Entry 9E1L (electron microscopy, 3.15 A resolution); this record covers chains J and W of the 11 polymer chains in the assembly.

Chain J:
Molecule: 152-nt DNA strand
From: Homo sapiens
Sequence (152 nucleotides; row label = number of the first residue in the row; numbers below 1 keep their minus sign (DC-75 is residue -75)):
   -75 CCCTGGAGAATCCCGGTGCCGAGGCCGCTCAATTGGTCGTAGACAGCTCT
   -25 AGCACCGCTTAAACGCACGTACGCGCTGTCCCCCGCGTTTTAACCGCCAA
    25 GGGGATTACTCCCTAGTCTCCAGGCACGTGTCAGATATATACATCCTGTG
    75 CA
Disordered / not traced: -75

Chain W:
Name: SWI/SNF-related matrix-associated actin-dependent regulator of chromatin subfamily A member 5
From: Homo sapiens
Reference sequence: O60264 (SMCA5_HUMAN); numbering as in UniProt (aligned over 1-1052)
Amino-acid sequence (1052 residues; each row starts with the number of its first residue):
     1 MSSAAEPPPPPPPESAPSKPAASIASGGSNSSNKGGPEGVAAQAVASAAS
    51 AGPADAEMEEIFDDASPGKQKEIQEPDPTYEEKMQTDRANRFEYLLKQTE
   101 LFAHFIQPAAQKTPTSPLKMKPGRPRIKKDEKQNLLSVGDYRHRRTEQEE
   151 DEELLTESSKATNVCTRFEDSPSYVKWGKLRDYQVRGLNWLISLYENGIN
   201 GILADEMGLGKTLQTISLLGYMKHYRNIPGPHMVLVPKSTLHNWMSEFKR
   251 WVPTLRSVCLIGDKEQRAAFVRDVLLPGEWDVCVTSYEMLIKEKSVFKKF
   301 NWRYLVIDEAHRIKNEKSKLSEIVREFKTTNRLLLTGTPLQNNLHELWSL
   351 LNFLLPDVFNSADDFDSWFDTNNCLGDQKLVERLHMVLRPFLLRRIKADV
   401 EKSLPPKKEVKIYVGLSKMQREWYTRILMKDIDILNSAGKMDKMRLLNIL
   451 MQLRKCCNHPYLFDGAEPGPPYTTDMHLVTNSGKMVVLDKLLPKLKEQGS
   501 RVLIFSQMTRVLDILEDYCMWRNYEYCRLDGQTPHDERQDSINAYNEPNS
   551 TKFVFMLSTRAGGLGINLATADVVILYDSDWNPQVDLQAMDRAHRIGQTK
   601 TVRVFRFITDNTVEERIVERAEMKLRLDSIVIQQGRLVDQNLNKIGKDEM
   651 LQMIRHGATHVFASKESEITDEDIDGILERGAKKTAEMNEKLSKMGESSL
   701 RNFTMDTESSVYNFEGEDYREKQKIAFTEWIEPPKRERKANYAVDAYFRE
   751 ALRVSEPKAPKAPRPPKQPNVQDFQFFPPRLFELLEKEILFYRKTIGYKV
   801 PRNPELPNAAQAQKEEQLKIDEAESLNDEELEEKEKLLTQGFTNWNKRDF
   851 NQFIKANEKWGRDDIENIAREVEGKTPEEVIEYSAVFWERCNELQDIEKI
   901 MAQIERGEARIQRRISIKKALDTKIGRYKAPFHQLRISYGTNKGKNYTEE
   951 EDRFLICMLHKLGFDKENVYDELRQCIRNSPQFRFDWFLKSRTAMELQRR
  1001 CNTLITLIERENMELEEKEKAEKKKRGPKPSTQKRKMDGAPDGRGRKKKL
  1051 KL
Disordered / not traced: 1-165, 364-376, 431-442, 635-1052
Ligand contacts: ATP (adenosine-5'-triphosphate): Trp177, Lys179, Arg181, Tyr183, Gln184, Glu206, Met207, Gly208, Leu209, Gly210, Lys211, Thr212, Trp251, Leu564, Arg595, Ile596
Swiss-Prot annotation at these positions:
  - motif: Asp308 to His311 (DEAH box)
  - binding site (ATP): Asp205 to Thr212
  - modified residue: Ser2 (N-acetylserine), Ser66 (Phosphoserine), Thr113 (Phosphothreonine), Ser116 (Phosphoserine), Ser137 (Phosphoserine), Ser171 (Phosphoserine), Lys440 (N6-acetyllysine), Ser755 (Phosphoserine), Ser825 (Phosphoserine)
  - cross-link (Glycyl lysine isopeptide (Lys-Gly)): Lys83 (interchain with G-Cter in SUMO2), Lys644 (interchain with G-Cter in SUMO2), Lys647 (interchain with G-Cter in SUMO2), Lys694 (interchain with G-Cter in SUMO2), Lys722 (interchain with G-Cter in SUMO2), Lys735 (interchain with G-Cter in SUMO2), Lys966 (interchain with G-Cter in SUMO2)
  - mutagenesis: Lys211 (K211R: Abolishes ATP hydrolysis. Binds to chromatin itself, but abolishes the chromatin binding of the cohesin complex component RAD21)
From the paper describing this entry:
  - binding site for the 152-nt DNA strand (chain J): Lys455, Thr509, Arg538
  - mutagenesis - K455A, R538A: decreased catalytic activity (chromatin remodeling activity)
  - mutagenesis - R620A/K624A: decreased catalytic activity on remodeling

How chain J and chain W interact:
Pairs across the interface (17):
  DC-23(J) with Leu447(W), phosphate contact
  DA-22(J) with Leu447(W), phosphate contact; Asn448(W), sugar contact; Met451(W), phosphate contact
  DC-21(J) with Met451(W), sugar contact; Lys455(W), salt bridge to the phosphate
  DC-20(J) with Met508(W), phosphate contact; Thr509(W), hydrogen bond to the phosphate
  DG-19(J) with Gly531(W), phosphate contact
  DC-18(J) with Glu288(W), sugar contact; Gly531(W), phosphate contact; His535(W), salt bridge to the phosphate; Arg538(W), salt bridge to the phosphate
  DT-17(J) with Lys238(W), salt bridge to the phosphate; Met289(W), phosphate contact
  DT-16(J) with Asp263(W), phosphate contact; Arg267(W), salt bridge to the phosphate
Also at the interface, not in a pair above, chain J (9 interface residues in all): DA-15
Also at the interface, not in a pair above, chain W (19 interface residues in all): Lys264, Lys292, Arg445, Gln507, Ala561

In short:
Chain J and chain W form an interface of 9 and 19 residues respectively; the contacts include 1 hydrogen bond
and 5 salt bridges. Polar pairs include DC-20(J)-Thr509(W), DC-21(J)-Lys455(W) and DC-18(J)-His535(W). The
paper reports a binding site for the 152-nt DNA strand (chain J) at Lys455(W), Thr509(W) and Arg538(W); K455A
and R538A of chain W reduce catalytic activity (chromatin remodeling activity).
Here chain J is a 152-nt DNA strand and chain W is SWI/SNF-related matrix-associated actin-dependent regulator
of chromatin subfamily A member 5, both from Homo sapiens. Entry 9E1L (Snf2h bound nucleosome complex -
ClassA1) was determined by electron microscopy together with 9E1M, 9E1N, 9E1O, 9E1P, 9E1Q, 9E1R and 4 further
entries from the same study.
